5ESS - chains C and D of the 4 polymer chains in the assembly; structure by X-ray diffraction, 2.20 A resolution.

Chain C (and D):
Molecule: 2-succinyl-5-enolpyruvyl-6-hydroxy-3-cyclohexene-1-carboxylate synthase
From: Mycobacterium tuberculosis (strain ATCC 25618 / H37Rv)
Notes: EC 2.2.1.9; chain D of this document is another copy of the same molecule, construct and numbering; everything in this record applies to it too
Reference sequence: P9WK11 (MEND_MYCTU); residue numbers follow UniProt; this construct covers 1-554
Sequence (574 residues; numbered -19 to 554; the number before each row is that of its first residue; numbers below 1 keep their minus sign (Met-19 is residue -19)):
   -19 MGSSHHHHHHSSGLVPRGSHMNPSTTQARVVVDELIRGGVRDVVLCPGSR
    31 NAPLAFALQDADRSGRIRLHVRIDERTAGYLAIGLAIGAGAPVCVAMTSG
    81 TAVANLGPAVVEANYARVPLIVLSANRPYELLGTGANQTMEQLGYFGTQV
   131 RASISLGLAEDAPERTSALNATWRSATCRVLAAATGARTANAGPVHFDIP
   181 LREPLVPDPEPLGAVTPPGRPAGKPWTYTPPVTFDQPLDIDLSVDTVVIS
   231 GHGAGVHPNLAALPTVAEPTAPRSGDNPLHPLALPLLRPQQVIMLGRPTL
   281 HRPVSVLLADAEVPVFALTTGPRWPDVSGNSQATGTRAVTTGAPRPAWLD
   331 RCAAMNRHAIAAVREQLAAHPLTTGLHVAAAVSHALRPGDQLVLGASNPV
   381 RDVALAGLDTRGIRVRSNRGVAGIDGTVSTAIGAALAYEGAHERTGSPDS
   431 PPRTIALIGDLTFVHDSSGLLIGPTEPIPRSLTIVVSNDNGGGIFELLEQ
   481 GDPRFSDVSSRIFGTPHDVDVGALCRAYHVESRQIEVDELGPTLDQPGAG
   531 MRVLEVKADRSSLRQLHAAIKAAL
Not modelled in the structure: -19 to 1, 184-193 (chain D: -19 to 1, 185-195)
Construct notes: initiating methionine (-19); expression tag (-18 to 0)
Bound ions: Mg2+: Asp440, Asp469, Gly471 (together with TOG)
Ligand contacts: TOG (4-[3-[(4-azanyl-2-methyl-pyrimidin-5-yl)methyl]-4-methyl-5-[2-[oxidanyl(phosphonooxy)phosphoryl]oxyethyl]-1,3-thiazol-3 -ium-2-yl]-4-oxidanyl-butanoic acid): Ala376, Ser377, Asn378, Pro379, Arg381, Arg399, Ala402, Gly403, Ile404, Asp405, Gly439, Asp440, Leu441, Thr442, His445, Asp469, Gly471, Gly472, Gly473, Ile474, Phe475

How chain C and chain D interact:
Pairs across the interface (35):
  Pro108(C) - Pro108(D)  hydrophobic
  Pro108(C) - Gly137(D)
  Pro108(C) - Leu138(D)  hydrogen bond (backbone-backbone)
  Tyr109(C) - Tyr109(D)  hydrogen bond
  Tyr109(C) - Gly137(D)
  Tyr109(C) - Leu138(D)
  Tyr109(C) - Glu140(D)
  Glu110(C) - Gly137(D)
  Leu111(C) - Ser135(D)
  Leu111(C) - Gly137(D)
  Leu111(C) - Thr152(D)
  Leu111(C) - Ala156(D)  hydrophobic
  Leu112(C) - Ser133(D)
  Leu112(C) - Ile134(D)
  Leu112(C) - Ser135(D)  hydrogen bond (backbone-backbone)
  Gly113(C) - Ser133(D)
  Gly113(C) - Ile134(D)
  Thr114(C) - Arg159(D)
  Ser133(C) - Gly113(D)
  Ile134(C) - Leu112(D)
  Ile134(C) - Gly113(D)
  Ile134(C) - Thr114(D)
  Ser135(C) - Leu111(D)
  Ser135(C) - Leu112(D)  hydrogen bond (backbone-backbone)
  Leu136(C) - Leu111(D)
  Gly137(C) - Pro108(D)
  Gly137(C) - Glu110(D)
  Leu138(C) - Pro108(D)  hydrogen bond (backbone-backbone)
  Leu138(C) - Tyr109(D)
  Glu140(C) - Tyr109(D)
  Glu140(C) - Arg182(D)  salt bridge
  Thr152(C) - Leu111(D)
  Ala156(C) - Leu111(D)  hydrophobic
  Arg159(C) - Thr114(D)
  Arg182(C) - Glu140(D)  salt bridge
Also at the interface, not in a pair above, chain C (19 interface residues in all): Ala139
Also at the interface, not in a pair above, chain D (19 interface residues in all): Leu136, Ala139

In short:
Chain C and chain D each contribute 19 residues to their interface; the contacts include 5 hydrogen bonds and
2 salt bridges. Among the polar pairs are Glu140(C)-Arg182(D), Tyr109(C)-Tyr109(D) and Pro108(C)-Leu138(D).
Chain C binds compound TOG.
Both chains are 2-succinyl-5-enolpyruvyl-6-hydroxy-3-cyclohexene-1-carboxylate synthase (Mycobacterium
tuberculosis (strain ATCC 25618 / H37Rv)). Entry 5ESS (Crystal Structure of M. tuberculosis MenD bound to Mg2+
and covalent intermediate I (a ThDP and ...) was determined by X-ray diffraction together with 5ERX, 5ERY,
5ESD, 5ESO and 5ESU from the same study.
